Entry 5B5F (X-ray diffraction, 1.20 A resolution); this record covers chains A and D of the 4 polymer chains in the assembly.

== Chain A (and D) ==
Protein: Streptavidin
From: Streptomyces avidinii
Notes: chain D of this document is another copy of the same molecule, construct and numbering; everything in this record applies to it too
UniProtKB: P22629 (SAV_STRAV); residues 16-135 here correspond to UniProt positions 40-159 (UniProt number = residue number + 24)
Sequence (120 residues; row label = number of the first residue in the row):
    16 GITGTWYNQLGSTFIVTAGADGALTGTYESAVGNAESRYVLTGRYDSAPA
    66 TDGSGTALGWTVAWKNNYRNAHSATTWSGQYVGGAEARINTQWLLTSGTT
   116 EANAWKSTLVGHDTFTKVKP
Curated features (UniProtKB/Swiss-Prot):
  - motif: R59 to D61 (Cell attachment site)
  - binding site (biotin): Y43, Y54, W92, W108, W120
Small-molecule neighbours: 6F3 (N-methyl-3-(4-oxo-4,5-dihydrofuro[3,2-c]pyridin-2-yl)benzenesulfonamide): N23, L25, S27, Y43, S45, V47, G48, N49, A50, W79, A86, S88, T90, W92, W108, L110, S112, D128

== Interface between chain A and chain D ==
Pairs across the interface (88):
  V55(A) - R59(D)
  T57(A) - T57(D)  hydrogen bond
  T57(A) - G58(D)  hydrogen bond (side chain-backbone)
  T57(A) - R59(D)
  G58(A) - T57(D)
  R59(A) - V55(D)
  R59(A) - T57(D)
  R59(A) - T76(D)
  R59(A) - A78(D)
  Y60(A) - A78(D)
  D61(A) - K80(D)
  D61(A) - N85(D)  hydrogen bond
  D61(A) - H87(D)  salt bridge
  S62(A) - K80(D)  hydrogen bond
  A63(A) - K80(D)
  A63(A) - N85(D)  hydrogen bond (backbone-side chain)
  A63(A) - H87(D)
  P64(A) - H87(D)
  A65(A) - H87(D)  hydrogen bond (backbone-side chain)
  S69(A) - G113(D)
  S69(A) - T114(D)
  S69(A) - T115(D)
  G70(A) - G113(D)
  G70(A) - T114(D)  hydrogen bond (backbone-backbone)
  A72(A) - H87(D)
  A72(A) - S88(D)
  A72(A) - A89(D)
  A72(A) - T111(D)
  L73(A) - A89(D)
  G74(A) - T76(D)  hydrogen bond (backbone-side chain)
  G74(A) - T91(D)
  W75(A) - T76(D)
  T76(A) - R59(D)
  T76(A) - G74(D)  hydrogen bond (side chain-backbone)
  T76(A) - W75(D)  hydrogen bond (side chain-backbone)
  A78(A) - R59(D)
  A78(A) - Y60(D)
  K80(A) - D61(D)
  K80(A) - S62(D)  hydrogen bond
  K80(A) - A63(D)
  N85(A) - D61(D)  hydrogen bond
  N85(A) - A63(D)  hydrogen bond (side chain-backbone)
  H87(A) - D61(D)  salt bridge
  H87(A) - A63(D)
  H87(A) - P64(D)
  H87(A) - A65(D)
  H87(A) - A72(D)
  S88(A) - A72(D)
  A89(A) - A72(D)
  A89(A) - L73(D)
  A89(A) - S93(D)
  T91(A) - G74(D)
  T91(A) - T91(D)  hydrogen bond
  T91(A) - W92(D)
  T91(A) - S93(D)
  W92(A) - T91(D)
  S93(A) - A89(D)
  S93(A) - T91(D)
  S93(A) - L109(D)  hydrogen bond (side chain-backbone)
  S93(A) - T111(D)  hydrogen bond
  G94(A) - T111(D)  hydrogen bond (backbone-side chain)
  Q95(A) - S112(D)
  Q95(A) - G113(D)
  Q95(A) - T114(D)  hydrogen bond (side chain-backbone)
  Q95(A) - S122(D)
  V97(A) - E116(D)
  Q107(A) - L109(D)
  Q107(A) - T123(D)  hydrogen bond
  W108(A) - L109(D)
  L109(A) - S93(D)  hydrogen bond (backbone-side chain)
  L109(A) - Q107(D)
  L109(A) - W108(D)
  L109(A) - L109(D)  hydrophobic
  T111(A) - A72(D)
  T111(A) - S93(D)  hydrogen bond
  T111(A) - G94(D)  hydrogen bond (side chain-backbone)
  S112(A) - Q95(D)
  G113(A) - S69(D)
  G113(A) - G70(D)
  G113(A) - A72(D)
  G113(A) - Q95(D)
  T114(A) - S69(D)
  T114(A) - G70(D)  hydrogen bond (backbone-backbone)
  T114(A) - Q95(D)  hydrogen bond (backbone-side chain)
  T115(A) - S69(D)
  E116(A) - V97(D)
  S122(A) - Q95(D)
  T123(A) - Q107(D)  hydrogen bond
Also at the interface, not in a pair above, chain A (45 interface residues in all): D67, G68, N105, L110, A119
Also at the interface, not in a pair above, chain D (44 interface residues in all): D67, G68, L110, A119

== Summary ==
45 residues of chain A and 44 residues of chain D are in contact, with 25 hydrogen bonds and 2 salt bridges.
Polar pairs include D61(A)-H87(D), T57(A)-T57(D) and T57(A)-G58(D). Bound to chain A: compound 6F3. Curated
annotation (UniProt) lists 5 biotin-binding residues on chain A.
Chain A and chain D are both Streptavidin (Streptomyces avidinii); the structure, Crystal structure of
ALiS3-Streptavidin complex, was determined by X-ray diffraction together with 5B5G from the same study.
